PDB entry 9KZJ | electron microscopy, 3.50 A resolution | chains G and J of the 14 polymer chains in the assembly

Chain G:
Name: Major capsid protein
From: Escherichia phage T1
UniProtKB: Q6XQD3 (Q6XQD3_BPT1); numbering as in UniProt (aligned over 1-319)
Amino-acid sequence (319 residues; row label = number of the first residue in the row):
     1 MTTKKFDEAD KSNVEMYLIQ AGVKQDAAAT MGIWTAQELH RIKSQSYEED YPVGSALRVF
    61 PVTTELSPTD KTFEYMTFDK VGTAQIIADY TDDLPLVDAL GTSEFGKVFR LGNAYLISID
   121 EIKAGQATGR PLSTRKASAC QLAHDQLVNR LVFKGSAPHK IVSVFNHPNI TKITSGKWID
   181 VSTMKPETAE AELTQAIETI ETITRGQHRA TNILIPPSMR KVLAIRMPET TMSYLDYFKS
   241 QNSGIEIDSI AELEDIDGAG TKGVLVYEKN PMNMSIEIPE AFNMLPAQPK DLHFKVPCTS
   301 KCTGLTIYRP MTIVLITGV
Disordered / not traced: 1-26

Chain J:
Name: cement protein II
From: Escherichia phage T1
UniProtKB: Q6XQD5 (Q6XQD5_BPT1); residues 1-158 here = UniProt positions 1-158
Amino-acid sequence (158 residues; each row starts with the number of its first residue):
     1 MAQINASYQR DMAIALPGMV ADTSKYNIDG ACVVNEGDVL VGAAVQVVQA QAVDGHKLVK
    61 ALTTGTTPYG VAIRSHWQTV NAQNQMIYED GGAINVMTSG RVWMLSKSTE APTFGSAVKL
   121 DVDGQEKSDG TIETTWTYAG GWTKYKDIQL VEVQLHQL
Disordered / not traced: 1

Chain G / chain J interface:
Residue-residue contacts (38; chain G residue first):
  Glu49(G) - Arg10(J)  salt bridge
  Asp50(G) - Arg10(J)
  Tyr51(G) - Arg10(J)
  Tyr51(G) - Asp11(J)
  Tyr51(G) - Met12(J)  hydrophobic
  Pro52(G) - Tyr8(J)
  Pro52(G) - Gln9(J)
  Pro52(G) - Arg10(J)
  Val53(G) - Gln9(J)
  Arg58(G) - Ser7(J)  hydrogen bond
  Asp120(G) - Trp77(J)
  Glu121(G) - Ser75(J)
  Glu121(G) - His76(J)
  Ala124(G) - Trp77(J)  hydrophobic
  Leu132(G) - His76(J)
  Leu142(G) - Met12(J)  hydrophobic
  Gln146(G) - Arg10(J)  hydrogen bond (side chain-backbone)
  Gln146(G) - Asp11(J)
  Gln146(G) - Met12(J)
  Asn149(G) - Gln9(J)
  Arg150(G) - Asp11(J)  salt bridge
  Arg220(G) - Ile4(J)  hydrogen bond (side chain-backbone)
  Arg220(G) - Ala6(J)
  Arg220(G) - Tyr8(J)
  Asp236(G) - Ala2(J)
  Lys239(G) - Ala2(J)
  Ile247(G) - Ile4(J)  hydrophobic
  Asp248(G) - Ile4(J)
  Asp248(G) - Asn5(J)
  Ser249(G) - Asn5(J)  hydrogen bond (side chain-backbone)
  Ser249(G) - Ala6(J)
  Ser249(G) - Ser7(J)  hydrogen bond (backbone-backbone)
  Ile250(G) - Ser7(J)
  Ala251(G) - Ser7(J)  hydrogen bond (backbone-backbone)
  Ala251(G) - Tyr8(J)  hydrophobic
  Glu252(G) - Gln9(J)
  Lys290(G) - Tyr26(J)
  His293(G) - Tyr26(J)  hydrogen bond
Interface residues without a listed pair, chain G (34 interface residues in all): Gly54, Ala114, Leu116, Ala139, Ala143, Ile215, Pro217, Leu223, Leu235
Interface residues without a listed pair, chain J (15 interface residues in all): Thr23

In short:
The interface between chain G and chain J involves 34 residues on one side and 15 on the other; the contacts
include 7 hydrogen bonds and 2 salt bridges. Polar pairs include Glu49(G)-Arg10(J), Arg150(G)-Asp11(J) and
Arg58(G)-Ser7(J).
Chain G is Major capsid protein and chain J is cement protein II, both from Escherichia phage T1; the
structure, Cryo-EM structure of bacteriophage T1 capsid, was determined by electron microscopy (same
publication as 9L01, 9L0E, 9L0F and 9L9P).
